PDB entry 8X9X | electron microscopy, 3.10 A resolution | chains C and I of the 18 polymer chains in the assembly

# Chain C
Protein: Major capsid protein
Source organism: Human alphaherpesvirus 3
Reference sequence: Q6QCL5 (Q6QCL5_HHV3); residues 26-1394 here = UniProt positions 26-1394
Sequence (1369 residues; row label = number of the first residue in the row):
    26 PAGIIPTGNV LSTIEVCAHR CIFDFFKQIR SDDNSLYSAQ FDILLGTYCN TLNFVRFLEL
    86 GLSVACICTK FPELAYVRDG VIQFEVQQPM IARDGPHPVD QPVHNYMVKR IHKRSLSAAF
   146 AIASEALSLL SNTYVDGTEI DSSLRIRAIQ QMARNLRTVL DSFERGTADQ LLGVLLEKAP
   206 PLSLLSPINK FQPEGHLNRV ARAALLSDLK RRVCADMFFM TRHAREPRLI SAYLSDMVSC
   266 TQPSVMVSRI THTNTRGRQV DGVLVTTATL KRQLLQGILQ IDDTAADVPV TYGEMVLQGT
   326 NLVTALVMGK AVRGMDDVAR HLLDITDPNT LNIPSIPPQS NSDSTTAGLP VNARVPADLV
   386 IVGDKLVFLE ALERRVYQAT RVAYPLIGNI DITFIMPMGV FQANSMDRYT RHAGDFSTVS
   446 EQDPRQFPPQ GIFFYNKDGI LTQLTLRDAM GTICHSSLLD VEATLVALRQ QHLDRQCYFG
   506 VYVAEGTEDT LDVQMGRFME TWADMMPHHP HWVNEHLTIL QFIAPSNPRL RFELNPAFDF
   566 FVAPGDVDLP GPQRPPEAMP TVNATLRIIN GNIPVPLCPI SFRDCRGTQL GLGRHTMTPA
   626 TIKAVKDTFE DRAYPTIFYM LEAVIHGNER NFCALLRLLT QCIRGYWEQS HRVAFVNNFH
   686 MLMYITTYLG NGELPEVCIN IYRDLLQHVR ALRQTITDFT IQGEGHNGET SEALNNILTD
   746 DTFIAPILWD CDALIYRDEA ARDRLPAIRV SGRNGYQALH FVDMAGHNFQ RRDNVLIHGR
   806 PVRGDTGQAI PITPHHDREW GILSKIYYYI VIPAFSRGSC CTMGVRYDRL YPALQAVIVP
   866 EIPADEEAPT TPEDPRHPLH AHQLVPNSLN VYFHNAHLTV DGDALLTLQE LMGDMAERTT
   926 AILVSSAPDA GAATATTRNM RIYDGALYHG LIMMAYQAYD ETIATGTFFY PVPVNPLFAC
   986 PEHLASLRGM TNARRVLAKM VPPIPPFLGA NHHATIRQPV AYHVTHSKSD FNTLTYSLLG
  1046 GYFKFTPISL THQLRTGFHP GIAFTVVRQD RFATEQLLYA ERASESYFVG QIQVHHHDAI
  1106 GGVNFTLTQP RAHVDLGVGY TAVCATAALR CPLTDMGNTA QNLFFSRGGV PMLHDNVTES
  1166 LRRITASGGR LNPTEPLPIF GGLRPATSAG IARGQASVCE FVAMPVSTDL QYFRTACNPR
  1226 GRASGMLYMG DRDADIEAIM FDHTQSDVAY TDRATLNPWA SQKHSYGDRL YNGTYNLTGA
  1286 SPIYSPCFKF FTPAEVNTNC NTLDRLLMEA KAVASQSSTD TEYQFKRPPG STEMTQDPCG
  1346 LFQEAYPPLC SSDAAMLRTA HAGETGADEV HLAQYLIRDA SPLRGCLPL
Not modelled in the structure: 339-376
Cystine bridges: Cys846-Cys985
Differences from the reference sequence: conflict Ala814 (Gly in Q6QCL5)

# Chain I
Protein: Tri2A
Source organism: Human alphaherpesvirus 3
Sequence (256 residues; numbered 3 to 315; 57 numbers in that range are skipped by the numbering (no residue carries them; nothing is unmodelled there); the number before each row is that of its first residue):
     3 AMPFEIEVLL PGELSPAETS ALQKCEGKII TFSTLRHRAS LVDIALSSYY INGAPPDTLS
    63 LLEAYRMRFA AVITRVIPGK LLAHAIGVGT PTPGLFIQNT SPVDLCNGDY ICLLPPVYGS
   123 ADSIRLDSVG LEIVFPLTIP QTLMREIIAK VVARAVEDL
   206 NLMFSINEGC LLILALIPRL LALLIPRLLA L
   244 VTREAAQLIH PEAPMLM
   267 LPIYETISSW ISTSSRLGDT LGTRAILRVC VFDGPSTVHP GDRTAVIQV

# Chain C / chain I interface
Residue-residue contacts (9):
  Glu150(C) with Arg77(I)
  His1102(C) with Cys296(I); Phe298(I)
  Ala1104(C) with Gly96(I); Leu97(I)
  Ile1105(C) with Gly96(I); Phe98(I); Thr310(I); Ala311(I)
Interface residues without a listed pair, chain C (7 interface residues in all): Ser149, Asp1103, Gly1106
Interface residues without a listed pair, chain I (9 interface residues in all): Pro95

# Summary
The interface between chain C and chain I involves 7 residues on one side and 9 on the other.
Chain C is Major capsid protein and chain I is Tri2A, both from Human alphaherpesvirus 3; the structure,
C-hexon capsomer of the VZV C-Capsid, was determined by electron microscopy, deposited together with 8X9W,
8X9Y, 8X9Z, 8XA0, 8XA1, 8XA2 and 8XA3.
